3CHK - chain A; structure by X-ray diffraction, 1.65 A resolution.

== Chain A ==
Protein: Alpha-14 giardin
From: Giardia lamblia
Reference sequence: Q4VPP4 (Q4VPP4_GIALA); residue numbers follow UniProt; this construct covers 1-337
Chain sequence (337 residues; row label = number of the first residue in the row):
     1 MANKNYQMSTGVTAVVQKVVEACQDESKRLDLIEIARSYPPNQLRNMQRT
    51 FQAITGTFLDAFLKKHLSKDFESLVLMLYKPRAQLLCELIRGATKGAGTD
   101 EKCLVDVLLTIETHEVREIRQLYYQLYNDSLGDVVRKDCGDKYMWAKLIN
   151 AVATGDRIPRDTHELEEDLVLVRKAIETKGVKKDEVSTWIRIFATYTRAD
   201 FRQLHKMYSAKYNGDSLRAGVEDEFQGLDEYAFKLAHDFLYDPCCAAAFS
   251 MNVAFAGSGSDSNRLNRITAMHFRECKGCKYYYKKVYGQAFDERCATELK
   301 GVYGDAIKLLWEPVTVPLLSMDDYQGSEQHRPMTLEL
Disordered / not traced: 1-10, 314-337
Metal / ion sites: Ca2+ site 1: K64, L67, E72; Ca2+ site 2: T94, G96, G98, D138; Ca2+ site 3: A175, T178, G180, E185, E224; Ca2+ site 4: E222, F225, Q226, E230; Ca2+ site 5: F255, G257, G259, E298

== Overview ==
K64, L67 and E72 coordinate Ca2+ site 1. T94, G96, G98 and D138 coordinate Ca2+ site 2.
Chain A is Alpha-14 giardin (Giardia lamblia); the structure, Calcium bound structure of alpha-14 giardin, was
determined by X-ray diffraction, deposited together with 3CHJ and 3CHL.
